Entry 5HPR (X-ray diffraction, 1.33 A resolution); this record covers chains A and B.

[Chain A]
Molecule: Insulin A-Chain
Source organism: Homo sapiens
UniProt: P01308 (INS_HUMAN); residues 1-21 here correspond to UniProt positions 90-110 (UniProt number = residue number + 89)
Chain sequence (21 residues; row label = number of the first residue in the row):
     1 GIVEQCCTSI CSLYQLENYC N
Cystine bridges: Cys6-Cys11

[Chain B]
Molecule: Insulin B-Chain
Source organism: Homo sapiens
Notes: engineered mutation(s): Pro28Hyp
UniProt: P01308 (INS_HUMAN); residues 1-30 here correspond to UniProt positions 25-54 (UniProt number = residue number + 24)
Chain sequence (30 residues; row label = number of the first residue in the row):
     1 FVNQHLCGSH LVEALYLVCG ERGFFYTPKT
Modified residues: Pro28 (4-hydroxyproline; HYP)

[Chain A / chain B interface]
Contacting residue pairs (42; chain A residue first):
  Gly1(A) - Thr30(B)
  Ile2(A) - Leu11(B)  hydrophobic
  Ile2(A) - Leu15(B)  hydrophobic
  Ile2(A) - Thr27(B)
  Val3(A) - Pro28(B)
  Glu4(A) - Thr30(B)
  Cys6(A) - Gln4(B)
  Cys6(A) - His5(B)
  Cys6(A) - Leu6(B)  hydrogen bond (backbone-backbone)
  Cys6(A) - Leu11(B)  hydrophobic
  Cys7(A) - His5(B)  hydrogen bond (backbone-side chain)
  Cys7(A) - Leu6(B)
  Cys7(A) - Cys7(B)  disulfide
  Thr8(A) - His5(B)
  Ser9(A) - His5(B)  hydrogen bond (backbone-side chain)
  Ile10(A) - Asn3(B)
  Ile10(A) - Gln4(B)
  Ile10(A) - His5(B)
  Cys11(A) - Val2(B)
  Cys11(A) - Asn3(B)
  Cys11(A) - Gln4(B)  hydrogen bond (backbone-backbone)
  Cys11(A) - Leu6(B)  hydrophobic
  Ser12(A) - Val2(B)
  Ser12(A) - Asn3(B)
  Leu13(A) - Val2(B)
  Leu13(A) - Val18(B)  hydrophobic
  Leu16(A) - Val2(B)  hydrophobic
  Leu16(A) - Leu11(B)  hydrophobic
  Leu16(A) - Leu15(B)  hydrophobic
  Glu17(A) - Val18(B)
  Glu17(A) - Arg22(B)  salt bridge
  Asn18(A) - Phe25(B)
  Tyr19(A) - Leu15(B)  hydrophobic
  Tyr19(A) - Phe24(B)
  Tyr19(A) - Phe25(B)  hydrogen bond (backbone-backbone)
  Cys20(A) - Cys19(B)  disulfide
  Cys20(A) - Arg22(B)
  Cys20(A) - Gly23(B)
  Asn21(A) - Arg22(B)  hydrogen bond (backbone-side chain)
  Asn21(A) - Gly23(B)  hydrogen bond (backbone-backbone)
  Asn21(A) - Phe24(B)  hydrogen bond (side chain-backbone)
  Asn21(A) - Phe25(B)
Also at the interface, not in a pair above, chain B (19 interface residues in all): Ala14, Tyr26
Disulfides between the chains: Cys7(A)-Cys7(B), Cys20(A)-Cys19(B)

[In short]
18 residues of chain A and 19 residues of chain B are in contact, with 2 disulfide bonds, 8 hydrogen bonds and
1 salt bridge. Polar pairs include Glu17(A)-Arg22(B), Cys7(A)-His5(B) and Ser9(A)-His5(B).
Here chain A is Insulin A-Chain and chain B is Insulin B-Chain, both from Homo sapiens. Entry 5HPR (Insulin
with proline analog HyP at position B28 in the T2 state) was determined by X-ray diffraction (same publication
as 5HPU, 5HQI and 5HRQ).
